PDB entry 1HYS | X-ray diffraction, 3.00 A resolution | chains C and D of the 6 polymer chains in the assembly

[Chain C]
Protein: Fab-28 monoclonal antibody fragment light chain
From: Mus musculus
Notes: antibody fragment or engineered binder
Sequence (214 residues; row label = number of the first residue in the row):
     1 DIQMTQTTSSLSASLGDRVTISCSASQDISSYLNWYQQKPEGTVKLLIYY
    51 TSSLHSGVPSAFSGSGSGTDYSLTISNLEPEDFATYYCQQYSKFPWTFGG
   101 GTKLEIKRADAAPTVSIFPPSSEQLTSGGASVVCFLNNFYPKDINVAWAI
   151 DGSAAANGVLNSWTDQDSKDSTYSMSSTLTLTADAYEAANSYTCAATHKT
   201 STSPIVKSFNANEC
Cystine bridges: Cys-23/Cys-88, Cys-134/Cys-194

[Chain D]
Protein: Fab-28 monoclonal antibody fragment heavy chain
From: Mus musculus
Notes: antibody fragment or engineered binder
Sequence (220 residues; numbered 1 to 220; the number before each row is that of its first residue):
     1 QITLKESGPGIVQPSQPFRLTCTFSGFSLSTSGIGVTWIRQPSGKGLEWL
    51 ATIWWDDDNRYNPSLKSRLTVSKDTSNNQAFLNMMTVETADTAIYYCAQS
   101 AITSVTDSAMDHWGQGTSVTVSSAATTPPSVYPLAPGSAAQTNSMVTLGC
   151 LVKGYFPEPVTVTWNSGSLSSGVHTFPAVLQSDLYTLSSSVTVPSSTWPS
   201 ETVTCNVAHPASSTKVDKKI
Cystine bridges: Cys-22/Cys-97, Cys-150/Cys-205

[How chain C and chain D interact]
Residue-residue contacts (81):
  Asp-1(C) with Pro-63(D)
  Tyr-32(C) with Thr-106(D)
  Asn-34(C) with Ser-108(D), hydrogen bond (side chain-backbone); Ala-109(D)
  Tyr-36(C) with Ala-109(D); Met-110(D), hydrogen bond (side chain-backbone); Trp-113(D)
  Gln-38(C) with Gln-41(D), hydrogen bond; Leu-47(D); Tyr-96(D), hydrogen bond
  Gly-42(C) with Tyr-96(D)
  Thr-43(C) with Gln-115(D)
  Val-44(C) with Trp-113(D)
  Leu-46(C) with Ala-109(D), hydrophobic; Asp-111(D)
  Tyr-49(C) with Asp-107(D)
  Tyr-50(C) with Thr-106(D)
  His-55(C) with Asp-111(D), salt bridge
  Tyr-87(C) with Gln-41(D), hydrogen bond; Lys-45(D); Gly-46(D); Leu-47(D), hydrophobic
  Tyr-91(C) with Thr-106(D), hydrogen bond (side chain-backbone); Asp-107(D); Ser-108(D), hydrogen bond (side chain-backbone)
  Phe-94(C) with Trp-54(D); Arg-60(D)
  Trp-96(C) with Thr-37(D); Trp-49(D); Thr-52(D); Trp-54(D), hydrophobic; Ser-100(D); Met-110(D), hydrophobic
  Phe-98(C) with Ile-39(D), hydrophobic; Leu-47(D); Trp-49(D); Met-110(D), hydrophobic; Trp-113(D), hydrophobic
  Ser-116(C) with Thr-147(D)
  Ile-117(C) with Pro-136(D)
  Phe-118(C) with Leu-134(D); Ala-135(D); Pro-136(D); Thr-147(D); Leu-148(D); Gly-149(D)
  Pro-119(C) with Ala-135(D); Pro-136(D)
  Ser-121(C) with Pro-133(D), hydrogen bond (side chain-backbone)
  Glu-123(C) with Tyr-132(D); Pro-133(D); Lys-219(D), salt bridge
  Gln-124(C) with Tyr-132(D); Leu-151(D)
  Ser-131(C) with Leu-151(D)
  Val-133(C) with Leu-134(D), hydrophobic
  Phe-135(C) with Leu-134(D), hydrophobic; Gly-149(D); Phe-176(D), hydrophobic; Ser-188(D); Ser-189(D); Ser-190(D)
  Asn-137(C) with His-174(D), hydrogen bond; Phe-176(D); Ser-190(D), hydrogen bond
  Asn-138(C) with His-174(D), hydrogen bond
  Leu-160(C) with Gln-181(D)
  Asn-161(C) with Val-179(D)
  Ser-162(C) with Phe-176(D); Pro-177(D), hydrogen bond (side chain-backbone); Val-179(D)
  Trp-163(C) with Pro-177(D)
  Thr-164(C) with Phe-176(D)
  Ser-174(C) with His-174(D), hydrogen bond; Phe-176(D)
  Met-175(C) with Phe-176(D)
  Ser-176(C) with Phe-176(D); Ser-188(D), hydrogen bond
  Thr-178(C) with Leu-151(D); Ser-188(D)
  Thr-180(C) with Gln-181(D), hydrogen bond
Other interface residues (no listed pair), chain C (42 interface residues in all): Gln-89, Pro-95, Phe-209
Other interface residues (no listed pair), chain D (45 interface residues in all): Glu-48, Ser-138, Cys-150, Lys-153, Leu-180, Lys-218

[Summary]
The interface between chain C and chain D involves 42 residues on one side and 45 on the other, with 15
hydrogen bonds and 2 salt bridges. Among the polar pairs are His-55(C)/Asp-111(D), Glu-123(C)/Lys-219(D) and
Asn-34(C)/Ser-108(D).
Here chain C is Fab-28 monoclonal antibody fragment light chain and chain D is Fab-28 monoclonal antibody
fragment heavy chain, both from Mus musculus. Entry 1HYS (Crystal structure of HIV-1 reverse transcriptase in
complex with a polypurine tract rna:dna) was determined by X-ray diffraction.
